Entry 8YJ8 (X-ray diffraction, 1.65 A resolution); this record covers chain A.

[Chain A]
Molecule: Iron ABC transporter substrate-binding lipoprotein MtsA
Source organism: Streptococcus pyogenes
UniProtKB: P0A4G4 (MTSA_STRP1); residues 15-294 here correspond to UniProt positions 31-310 (UniProt number = residue number + 16)
Chain sequence (280 residues; each row starts with the number of its first residue):
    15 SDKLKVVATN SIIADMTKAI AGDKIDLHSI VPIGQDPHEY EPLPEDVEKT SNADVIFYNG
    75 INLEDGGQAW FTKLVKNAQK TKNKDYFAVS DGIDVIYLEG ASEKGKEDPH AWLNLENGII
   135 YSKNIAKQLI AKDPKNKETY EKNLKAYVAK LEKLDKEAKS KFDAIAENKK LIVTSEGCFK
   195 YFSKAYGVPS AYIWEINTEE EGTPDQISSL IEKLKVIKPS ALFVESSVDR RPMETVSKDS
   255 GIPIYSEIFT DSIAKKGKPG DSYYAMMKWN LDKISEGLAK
Swiss-Prot annotation at these positions:
  - binding site (Fe(2+)): His52, His124, Glu190, Asp265
Ion coordination: Zn2+: His52, His124, Glu190, Asp265

[In short]
His52, His124, Glu190 and Asp265 coordinate Zn2+. From UniProt: 4 Fe2+-binding residues.
Chain A is Iron ABC transporter substrate-binding lipoprotein MtsA (Streptococcus pyogenes); the structure,
Characerization of a novel format scFvXVHH single-chain Biparatopic antibody against a metal binding protein,
MtsA, was determined by X-ray diffraction, deposited together with 8YJ5, 8YJ6 and 8YJ7.
